PDB entry 1DXR | X-ray diffraction, 2.00 A resolution | chains C and H of the 4 polymer chains in the assembly

[Chain C]
Name: Photosynthetic reaction center cytochrome C subunit
Organism: Rhodopseudomonas viridis
Reference sequence: P07173 (CYCR_RHOVI); residues 1-332 here correspond to UniProt positions 21-352 (UniProt number = residue number + 20)
Chain sequence (336 residues; row label = number of the first residue in the row):
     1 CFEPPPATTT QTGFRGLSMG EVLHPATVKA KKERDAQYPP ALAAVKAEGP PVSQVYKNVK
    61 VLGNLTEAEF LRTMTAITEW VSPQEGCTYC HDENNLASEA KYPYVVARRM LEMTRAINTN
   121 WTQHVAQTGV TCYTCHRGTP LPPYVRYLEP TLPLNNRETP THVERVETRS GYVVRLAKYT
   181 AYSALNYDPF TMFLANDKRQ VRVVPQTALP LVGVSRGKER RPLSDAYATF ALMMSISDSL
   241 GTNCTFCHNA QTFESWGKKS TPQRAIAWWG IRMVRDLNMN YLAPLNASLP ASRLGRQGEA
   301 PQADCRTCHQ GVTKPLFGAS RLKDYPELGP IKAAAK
Disordered / not traced: 333-336
Covalent attachments: heme c (HEC) linked to Cys-87, Cys-90, Cys-132, Cys-135, Cys-244, Cys-247, Cys-305, Cys-308
Ion coordination: heme c Fe (4 sites), coordinated by Met-74, His-91, Met-110, His-124, His-136, Met-233, His-248, His-309
Ligand contacts:
  - heme c (HEC), molecule 1: Tyr-56, Lys-57, Asn-58, Val-59, Lys-60, Val-61, Leu-62, Phe-70, Leu-71, Met-74, Thr-75, Ile-77, Thr-78, Ser-82, Gly-86, His-91, Leu-96, Ala-97, Pro-103, Tyr-104, Ala-107, Arg-108, Leu-111
  - heme c (HEC), molecule 2: Ile-77, Val-81, Tyr-89, Tyr-102, Pro-103, Val-106, Ala-107, Met-110, Leu-111, Met-113, Thr-114, Val-130, Thr-131, His-136, Pro-140, Leu-141, Pro-142, Val-145, Leu-277, Leu-282, Leu-289, Arg-293, Pro-301, Gln-302, Thr-307, Leu-328
  - heme c (HEC), molecule 3: Ile-117, His-124, Val-125, Ala-126, Thr-128, Gly-129, Val-130, Thr-134, Leu-194, Ile-236, Leu-240, Phe-246, Gln-263, Ile-266, Ala-267, Gly-270, Ile-271, Met-273, Val-274, Leu-277, Asp-304, His-309, Thr-313, Lys-314, Pro-315
  - heme c (HEC), molecule 4: Gln-200, Val-201, Arg-202, Val-203, Val-204, Gln-206, Thr-229, Phe-230, Met-233, Met-234, Ile-236, Ser-237, Leu-240, Thr-242, Asn-243, Phe-246, His-248, Phe-253, Glu-254, Trp-256, Gln-263, Arg-264, Ala-267, Trp-268, Ile-271, Arg-272
UniProt features mapped onto this chain:
  - binding site (heme): Met-74, Cys-87, Cys-90, His-91, Met-110, His-124, Cys-132, Cys-135, His-136, Met-233, Cys-244, Cys-247, His-248, Cys-305, Cys-308, His-309
  - site: Cys-1 (Not N-palmitoylated)
  - lipidation: Cys-1 (S-diacylglycerol cysteine)

[Chain H]
Name: Photosynthetic reaction center H subunit
Organism: Rhodopseudomonas viridis
Reference sequence: P06008 (RCEH_RHOVI); numbering as in UniProt (aligned over 1-258)
Chain sequence (258 residues; each row starts with the number of its first residue):
     1 MYHGALAQHL DIAQLVWYAQ WLVIWTVVLL YLRREDRREG YPLVEPLGLV KLAPEDGQVY
    61 ELPYPKTFVL PHGGTVTVPR RRPETRELKL AQTDGFEGAP LQPTGNPLVD AVGPASYAER
   121 AEVVDATVDG KAKIVPLRVA TDFSIAEGDV DPRGLPVVAA DGVEAGTVTD LWVDRSEHYF
   181 RYLELSVAGS ARTALIPLGF CDVKKDKIVV TSILSEQFAN VPRLQSRDQI TLREEDKVSA
   241 YYAGGLLYAT PERAESLL
Modified / non-standard residues: Met-1 (n-formylmethionine; FME)
UniProt features mapped onto this chain:
  - modified residue: Met-1 (N-formylmethionine)

[How chain C and chain H interact]
Contacting residue pairs (14; chain C residue first):
  Thr-207(C) / Tyr-2(H)
  Leu-209(C) / Tyr-2(H)
  Leu-209(C) / His-3(H)
  Leu-209(C) / Ala-5(H)  hydrophobic
  Pro-210(C) / Tyr-2(H)
  Pro-210(C) / His-3(H)  hydrogen bond (backbone-backbone)
  Leu-211(C) / Met-1(H)
  Leu-211(C) / Tyr-2(H)  hydrophobic
  Leu-211(C) / His-3(H)
  Val-212(C) / Met-1(H)  hydrogen bond (backbone-backbone)
  Val-212(C) / Tyr-2(H)
  Val-212(C) / His-3(H)
  Ser-215(C) / His-3(H)
  Arg-216(C) / His-3(H)  hydrogen bond
Other interface residues (no listed pair), chain H (6 interface residues in all): Gly-4, Asp-11

[In short]
Chain C and chain H form an interface of 7 and 6 residues respectively; the contacts include 3 hydrogen bonds.
Among the polar pairs are Arg-216(C)/His-3(H), Pro-210(C)/His-3(H) and Val-212(C)/Met-1(H). Covalently linked
heme c: at Cys-90(C), Cys-135(C), Cys-244(C) and Cys-308(C).
Here chain C is Photosynthetic reaction center cytochrome C subunit and chain H is Photosynthetic reaction
center H subunit, both from Rhodopseudomonas viridis. Entry 1DXR (Photosynthetic reaction center from
Rhodopseudomonas viridis - His L168 Phe mutant (terbutryn complex)) was determined by X-ray diffraction.
